Entry 8ETG (electron microscopy, 3.40 A resolution); this record covers chains 1 and O of the 48 polymer chains in the assembly.

== Chain 1 ==
Molecule: 3497-nt RNA strand
Organism: Schizosaccharomyces pombe
Sequence (3497 nucleotides; numbered 1 to 3497; the number before each row is that of its first residue):
     1 AUUUGACCUC AAAUCAGGUA GGACUACGCG CUGAACUUAA GCAUAUCAAU AAGCGCAGGA
    61 AAAGAAAAUA ACCAUGAUUC CCUCAGUAAC GGCGAGUGAA GCGGGAAAAG CUCAAAUUUG
   121 AAAUCUGGCA ACAUUUCUUU UGUUGUCCGA GUUGUAAUUU CAAGAAGCUG CUUUGAGUGU
   181 AGACGAUCGG UCUAAGUUCC UUGGAACAGG ACGUCAGAGA GGGUGAGAAC CCCGUCUUUG
   241 GUCGAUUGGA UAUGCCAUAU AAAGCGCUUU CGAAGAGUCG AGUUGUUUGG GAAUGCAGCU
   301 CUAAAUGGGU GGUAAAUUUC AUCUAAAGCU AAAUAUUGGC GAGAGACCGA UAGCGAACAA
   361 GUAGAGUGAU CGAAAGAUGA AAAGAACUUU GAAAAGAGAG UUAAAUAGUA CGUGAAAUUG
   421 CUGAAAGGGA AGCAUUGGAA AUCAGUCUUA CCUGGGUGAG AUCAGUAGUC UCUUCGCGAG
   481 ACUAUGCACU CUGAACCUGU GGUAGGUCAG CAUCAGUUUU CGGGGGCGGA AAAAGAAUAA
   541 GGGAAGGUGG CUUUCCGGGU UCUGCCUGGG GAGUGUUUAU AGCCCUUGUU GUAAUACGUC
   601 CACUGGGGAC UGAGGACUGC GGCUUCGUGC CAAGGAUGCU GACAUAAUGG UUUUCAAUGG
   661 CCCGUCUUGA AACACGGACC AAGGAGUCUA GCAUCUAUGC GAGUGUUUGG GUGAUGAAAA
   721 CCCAUCCGCG AAAUGAAAGU GAAUGCAGGU GGGAACGCCC UUGUGGCGUG CACCAUCGAC
   781 CGACCCGGAA GUUUGUCAAU GGAAGGGUUU GAGUAAGAGC AUAGCUGUUG GGACCCGAAA
   841 GAUGGUGAAC UAUGCCUGAA UAGGGUGAAG CCAGAGGAAA CUCUGGUGGA GGCUCGUAGA
   901 GAUUCUGACG UGCAAAUCGA UCUUCAAAUU UGGGUAUAGG GGCGAAAGAC UAAUCGAACC
   961 AUCUAGUAGC UGGUUCCUGC CGAAGUUUCC CUCAGGAUAG CAGAAACUCA GAUCAGUUUU
  1021 AUGAGGUAAA GCGAAUGAUU AGAGGUCUUG GGGAAGGAAU UUCCUCAACC UAUUCUCAAA
  1081 CUUUAAAUAU GUAAGACGCC CUUGUCGCUU AAUUGGACGU GGGCCAUCGA AUGAGAGUUU
  1141 CUAGUGGGCC AUUUUUGGUA AGCAGAACUG GCGAUGCGGG AUGAACCGAA CGUGAGGUUA
  1201 AGGUGCCGGA AUGUACGCUC AUCAGACACC AGAAAAGGUG UUAGUUCAUC UAGACAGCAG
  1261 GACGGUGGCC AUGGAAGUCG GAAUCCGCUA AGGAGUGUGU AACAACUCAC CUGCCGAAUG
  1321 AACUAGCCCU GAAAAUGGAU GGCGCUUAAG CGUACUACCC AUACCUCACC GUCUGGGUUA
  1381 GCUUUGAGAA GCUCAGACGA GUAGGCAGGC GUGGAGGUUU GUGACGAAGC CUUGGGCGUG
  1441 AGCCUGGGUC GAACAGCCUC UAGUGCAGAU CUUGGUGGAA GUAGCAAAUA UUCAAAUGAG
  1501 AACUUUGAAG ACUGAAGUGG GGAAAGGUUC CAUGUGAACA GCAGUUGGAC AUGGGUUAGU
  1561 CGAUCCUAAG AGAUAGGGAA GCUCCGUAUG AAAGUUGCAC GAUUUUUCGU GCCUCCUAUC
  1621 GAAAGGGAAU CCGGUUAAUA UUCCGGAACC AGAAGGUGGA AUCAACACGG CAACGUAAAU
  1681 GAAGUUGGAG ACGUCGGCGG GAGCCCUGGG AAGAGUUCUC UUUUCUUUUU AACAAACCAU
  1741 UGAACUACCC UGAAAUCGGU UUAUCCGGAG CUAGGGUAUG GUGUUUGGAA GAGUUCAGCG
  1801 CCUCAUGCUG AAUCCGGUGC GCUCUCGACG GCCCUUGAAA AUCCAACGGA AGAAUGGACC
  1861 UUCGGGUCCU UGUUUUCACA UCUGGUCGUA CUCAUAACCG CAGCAGGUCU CCAAGGUGAA
  1921 CAGCCUCUAG UUGAUAGAAC AAUGUAGAUA AGGGAAGUCG GCAAAAUGGA UCCGUAACUU
  1981 CGGGAUAAGG AUUGGCUCUA AGGGUUGGGU ACGUUGGGCC UUGGAACCUG AACGGUUGCU
  2041 GGACUGAGCG UGGACCGAUG UCUUUUCUCG CCUUUCGGGG UGAGAAGGGA UGUUGGACCU
  2101 GCUUGGACCU UGGCGGCCGG GAAGUCCUUG GUCGGGCUUU UCUCCUUCUC GGGGAUUAUG
  2161 CUCUUACUGG CGUACGUUUA ACAACCAACU UAGAACUGGU ACGGACAAGG GGAAUCUGAC
  2221 UGUCUAAUUA AAACAUAGCA UUGCGAUGGC CAGAAAGUGG UGUUGACGCA AUGUGAUUUC
  2281 UGCCCAGUGC UCUGAAUGUC AAAGUGAAGA AAUUCAACCA AGCGCGGGUA AACGGCGGGA
  2341 GUAACUAUGA CUCUCUUAAG GUAGCCAAAU GCCUCGUCAU CUAACUAGUG ACGCGCAUGA
  2401 AUGGAUUAAC GAGAUUCCCA CUGUCCCUAU CUACUAUCUA GCGAAACCAC AGCCUGGGGA
  2461 ACGGGCCAGG CAAAAUCAGC GGGGAAAGAA GACCCUGUUG AGCUUGACUC UAGUUUGACA
  2521 UUGUGAAGAG ACAUAGAGGG UGUAGGAUAA GUGGGAGUAU GUUUCGGCAU ACGCCGGUGA
  2581 AAUACCACUA CCUUUAUCGU UUCUUUACUU AAUCAAUGAA GCGGAAUUGG GAUUUAUUUC
  2641 CCAUAUUCUA GCGUUAAAGU UUCUUCGCGA ACUGAUCCGC GUUGAUGACA UUGUCAGGUG
  2701 GGGAGUUUGG CUGGGGCGGC ACAUCUGUUA AAAGAUAACG CAGGUGUCCU AAGGGGGACU
  2761 CAUCGAGAAC AGAAAUCUCG AGUAGAAUAA AAGGGUAAAA GUCCCCUUGA UUUUGAUUUU
  2821 CAGUGUGAAU ACAAACCAUG AAAGUGUGGC CUAUCGAUCC UUUGUUCCCU CGAAAUUUGA
  2881 GGACAGAGGU GCCAGAAAAG UUACCACAGG GAUAACUGGC UUGUGGCAGC CAAGCGUUCA
  2941 UAGCGACGUU GCUUUUUGAU UCUUCGAUGU CGGCUCUUCC UAUCAUACCG AAGCAGAAUU
  3001 CGGUAAGCGU UGGAUUGUUC ACCCACUAAU AGGGAACGUG AGCUGGGUUU AGACCGUCGU
  3061 GAGACAGGUU AGUUUUACCC UACUGAUGAA GUGUCGUCGC AAUGGUAAUU CAACUUAGUA
  3121 CGAGAGGAAC CGUUGAUUCA GAUCAUUGGU AUUUGCGGCU GCCUGACAAG GCAAUGCCGC
  3181 GGAGCUAUCA UCUGCUGGAU AACGGCUGAA CGCCUCUAAG CCAGAAUCCG UGCCAGAAAG
  3241 CGACGAUUUU UUGGUCCGCA UGAUUUAUAU GUAUAAAAAU AGAGGUAGGA CUUGUUCCUA
  3301 CUCUCCUGUA UCGUAGAAGA UGGGCGAUGG UUGAUGAAAC GGAAGUGUUU UAUUGACUUG
  3361 UCCAUGAAAU UCCAUUGAAA UCUUGUGCGG AAUCGAAUCC AUUGCAUACG ACUUUAAUGU
  3421 GGAACGGGGU AUUGUAAGCA GUAGAGUAGC CUUGUUGUUA CGAUCUGCUG AGAUUAAGCC
  3481 UUUGUUCCCA AGAUUUG
Not modelled in the structure: 1-2, 36-47, 91-95, 287-294, 313-318, 446-505, 552-573, 667-672, 743-747, 782-812, 849-956, 1026-1087, 1095-1129, 1227-1230, 1382-1387, 1486-1490, 1595-1596, 1615-1617, 1623-1624, 1663-1666, 1741-1745, 1754-1770, 1834-1837, 1853-1872, 1894-1909, 1958-2310, 2314-2336, 2340-2416, 2459-2462, 2483-2919, 2936-2942, 2954-2970, 3015-3021, 3047-3078, 3249-3269, 3290-3297, 3375-3394, 3442-3464
Sequence notes: conflict U3196 (C6346 in 157310483)

== Chain O ==
Name: 60S ribosomal protein L16-B
Organism: Schizosaccharomyces pombe
Reference sequence: O42991 (RL16B_SCHPO); residues 1-197 here = UniProt positions 1-197
Sequence (197 residues; each row starts with the number of its first residue):
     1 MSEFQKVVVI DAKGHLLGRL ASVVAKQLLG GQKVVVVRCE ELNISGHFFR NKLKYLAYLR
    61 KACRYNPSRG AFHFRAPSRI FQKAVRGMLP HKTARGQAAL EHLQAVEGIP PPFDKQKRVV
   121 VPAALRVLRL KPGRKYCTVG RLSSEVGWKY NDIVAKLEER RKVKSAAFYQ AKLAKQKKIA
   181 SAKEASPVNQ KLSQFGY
Not modelled in the structure: 1-3, 64-70
Curated features (UniProtKB/Swiss-Prot):
  - modified residue: Ser193 (Phosphoserine)

== Chain 1 / chain O interface ==
Pairs across the interface (117):
  G428(1) with Gln97(O), hydrogen bond to the base
  A657(1) with Thr93(O), hydrogen bond to the phosphate; Ala94(O), phosphate contact; Arg95(O), hydrogen bond to the phosphate
  G1205(1) with Ser22(O), hydrogen bond to the sugar; Met88(O), base contact
  C1206(1) with Ser22(O), hydrogen bond to the sugar; Ala25(O), sugar contact; Lys26(O), phosphate contact; Met88(O), hydrogen bond to the sugar
  C1207(1) with Lys26(O), salt bridge to the phosphate; Leu29(O), sugar contact; Met88(O), sugar contact; Leu89(O), sugar contact; Pro90(O), sugar contact
  G1208(1) with Arg95(O), salt bridge to the phosphate
  G1209(1) with Lys26(O), salt bridge to the phosphate
  U1212(1) with Arg19(O), hydrogen bond to the base; Ser22(O), hydrogen bond to the base; Val23(O), base contact; Ala123(O), sugar contact
  C1220(1) with Arg134(O), base contact
  A1221(1) with Arg50(O), phosphate contact
  U1222(1) with His47(O), salt bridge to the phosphate; Phe49(O), base contact; Arg50(O), salt bridge to the phosphate
  A1224(1) with Arg50(O), salt bridge to the phosphate
  G1337(1) with Arg60(O), sugar contact; Ala62(O), base contact; Cys63(O), base contact
  G1338(1) with Arg60(O), phosphate contact; Lys61(O), base contact
  G1342(1) with Gly87(O), hydrogen bond to the base; Met88(O), base contact
  C1343(1) with Lys83(O), hydrogen bond to the phosphate; Ala84(O), hydrogen bond to the sugar; Gly87(O), sugar contact; Met88(O), base contact
  G1344(1) with Gly18(O), hydrogen bond to the phosphate; Lys83(O), salt bridge to the phosphate; Ala84(O), phosphate contact
  C1345(1) with Gly18(O), hydrogen bond to the phosphate; Arg19(O), hydrogen bond to the phosphate; Ile44(O), phosphate contact
  U1346(1) with Leu16(O), phosphate contact; Arg19(O), salt bridge to the phosphate; Ser45(O), hydrogen bond to the phosphate; Arg129(O), phosphate contact; Leu130(O), sugar contact; Arg134(O), sugar contact
  U1347(1) with Arg129(O), phosphate contact; Leu130(O), phosphate contact; Lys131(O), salt bridge to the phosphate; Arg134(O), salt bridge to the phosphate
  A1348(1) with Arg19(O), hydrogen bond to the phosphate
  A1349(1) with Gly18(O), hydrogen bond to the base; Arg19(O), hydrogen bond to the base; Ser22(O), base contact
  G2470(1) with Ala71(O), sugar contact; Arg86(O), salt bridge to the phosphate; His91(O), salt bridge to the phosphate; Lys92(O), base contact
  C2471(1) with Phe72(O), sugar contact; Arg86(O), salt bridge to the phosphate; Lys92(O), base contact
  A2472(1) with Gln97(O), hydrogen bond to the base
  A3101(1) with Tyr150(O), sugar contact
  A3102(1) with Phe74(O), sugar contact; Lys149(O), salt bridge to the phosphate; Tyr150(O), hydrogen bond to the phosphate
  U3103(1) with Phe72(O), sugar contact; Phe74(O), phosphate contact; Arg75(O), hydrogen bond to the phosphate
  G3104(1) with His73(O), salt bridge to the phosphate; Arg75(O), salt bridge to the phosphate
  C3229(1) with Val146(O), phosphate contact
  U3231(1) with Lys149(O), salt bridge to the phosphate
  U3270(1) with Lys6(O), salt bridge to the phosphate
  U3272(1) with Lys6(O), hydrogen bond to the base
  U3274(1) with Lys117(O), sugar contact
  A3275(1) with Asp114(O), base contact; Lys115(O), base contact; Gln116(O), sugar contact; Lys117(O), sugar contact; Arg118(O), hydrogen bond to the sugar; Phe168(O), base contact
  A3276(1) with Arg118(O), phosphate contact; Ser165(O), hydrogen bond to the sugar; Tyr169(O), base contact; Lys172(O), salt bridge to the phosphate
  A3277(1) with Arg38(O), salt bridge to the phosphate; Arg118(O), salt bridge to the phosphate; Lys162(O), hydrogen bond to the phosphate
  A3278(1) with Lys13(O), salt bridge to the phosphate; Arg38(O), salt bridge to the phosphate; Lys162(O), salt bridge to the phosphate
  A3279(1) with Lys13(O), salt bridge to the phosphate
  U3280(1) with Arg126(O), salt bridge to the phosphate; Val127(O), base contact
  G3308(1) with Lys117(O), base contact
  U3311(1) with Tyr197(O), hydrogen bond to the phosphate
  C3312(1) with Lys183(O), salt bridge to the phosphate
  G3341(1) with Lys164(O), hydrogen bond to the phosphate
  G3342(1) with Lys164(O), salt bridge to the phosphate
  A3343(1) with Glu107(O), base contact; Ile109(O), hydrogen bond to the base; Pro110(O), base contact; Pro111(O), sugar contact; Leu157(O), hydrogen bond to the base; Arg161(O), base contact
  A3344(1) with Val106(O), base contact; Pro110(O), base contact; Pro112(O), sugar contact
  G3345(1) with Pro111(O), sugar contact
  U3346(1) with Pro112(O), base contact
  G3347(1) with Lys115(O), sugar contact
  U3348(1) with Lys115(O), sugar contact
Interface residues without a listed pair, chain 1 (59 interface residues in all): A656, U658, U1219, C1223, A3219, G3230, A3273, G3285
Interface residues without a listed pair, chain O (81 interface residues in all): Gln5, Leu17, Leu53, Lys54, Gly108, Lys135, Glu145, Gly147, Glu158, Arg160, Ala166, Lys177

== Overview ==
59 residues of chain 1 face 81 of chain O across their interface; the contacts include 29 hydrogen bonds and
28 salt bridges. Polar contacts include G428(1)-Gln97(O), U1212(1)-Arg19(O) and U1212(1)-Ser22(O).
Chain 1 is a 3497-nt RNA strand and chain O is 60S ribosomal protein L16-B, both from Schizosaccharomyces
pombe; the structure, Fkbp39 associated 60S nascent ribosome State 3, was determined by electron microscopy
together with 8ESQ, 8ESR, 8ETC, 8ETH, 8ETI, 8ETJ and 3 further entries from the same study.
